PDB entry 4EXO | X-ray diffraction, 1.90 A resolution | chain A

== Chain A ==
Molecule: Methyl-accepting chemotaxis protein
Organism: Vibrio parahaemolyticus
Notes: fragment: N-terminal periplasmic domain
Reference sequence: Q87T87 (Q87T87_VIBPA); residues 8-153 here correspond to UniProt positions 38-183 (UniProt number = residue number + 30)
Amino-acid sequence (146 residues; each row starts with the number of its first residue):
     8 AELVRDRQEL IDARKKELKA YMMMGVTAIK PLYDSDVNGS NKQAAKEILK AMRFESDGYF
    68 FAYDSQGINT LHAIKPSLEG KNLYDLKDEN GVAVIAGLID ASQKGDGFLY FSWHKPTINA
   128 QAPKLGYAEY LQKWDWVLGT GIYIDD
Modified residues: Mse29, Mse30, Mse31, Mse59 (selenomethionine; parent Met)
Small-molecule neighbours: pyruvic acid (PYR): Tyr66, Phe68, Tyr70, His79, Val101, Ile102, Leu105, Phe118, Trp120, Lys131

== Summary ==
Ligands of chain A: pyruvic acid.
Chain A is Methyl-accepting chemotaxis protein (Vibrio parahaemolyticus); the structure, Revised, rerefined
crystal structure of PDB entry 2QHK, methyl accepting chemotaxis protein, was determined by X-ray diffraction
(same publication as 3UB6, 3UB7 and 3UB9).
